6L74 - chains A and B of the 9 polymer chains in the assembly; structure by X-ray diffraction, 3.12 A resolution.

[Chain A (and B)]
Molecule: DNA-directed RNA polymerase subunit alpha
Source organism: Thermus thermophilus (strain HB8 / ATCC 27634 / DSM 579)
Notes: EC 2.7.7.6; chain B of this document is another copy of the same molecule, construct and numbering; everything in this record applies to it too
Reference sequence: Q5SHR6 (RPOA_THET8); numbering as in UniProt (aligned over 1-315)
Sequence (315 residues; row label = number of the first residue in the row):
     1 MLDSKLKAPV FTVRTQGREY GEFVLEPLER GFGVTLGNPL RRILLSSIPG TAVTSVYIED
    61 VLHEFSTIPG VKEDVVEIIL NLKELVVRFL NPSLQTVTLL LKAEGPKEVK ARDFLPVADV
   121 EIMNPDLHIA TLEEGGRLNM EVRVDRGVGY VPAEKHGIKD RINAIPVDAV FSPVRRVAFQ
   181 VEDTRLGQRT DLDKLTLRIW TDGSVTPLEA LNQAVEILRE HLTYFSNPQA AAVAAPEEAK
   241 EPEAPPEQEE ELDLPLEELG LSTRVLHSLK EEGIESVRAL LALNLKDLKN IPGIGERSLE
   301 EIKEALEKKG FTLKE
Disordered / not traced: 1-3, 235-315 (chain B: 1, 229-315)

[Chain A / chain B interface]
Pairs across the interface (60):
  A8(A) - Y224(B)  hydrophobic
  P9(A) - Y224(B)
  F11(A) - Y224(B)
  F11(A) - F225(B)
  F11(A) - S226(B)
  F11(A) - P228(B)
  V13(A) - P228(B)  hydrophobic
  L25(A) - Y224(B)
  L25(A) - F225(B)  hydrophobic
  L28(A) - H221(B)
  G31(A) - R42(B)  hydrogen bond (backbone-side chain)
  F32(A) - S47(B)
  F32(A) - I217(B)  hydrophobic
  F32(A) - H221(B)
  V34(A) - R42(B)
  T35(A) - P39(B)
  T35(A) - R42(B)  hydrogen bond
  T35(A) - I43(B)
  L36(A) - H221(B)
  P39(A) - T35(B)
  P39(A) - P39(B)  hydrophobic
  L40(A) - F225(B)  hydrophobic
  R42(A) - G31(B)  hydrogen bond (side chain-backbone)
  R42(A) - V34(B)
  R42(A) - T35(B)  hydrogen bond
  I43(A) - F32(B)  hydrophobic
  S47(A) - F32(B)
  T54(A) - L2(B)
  R146(A) - L2(B)
  V151(A) - L2(B)
  I158(A) - L2(B)  hydrophobic
  F171(A) - L2(B)  hydrophobic
  V215(A) - L222(B)
  I217(A) - F32(B)  hydrophobic
  L218(A) - L36(B)  hydrophobic
  L218(A) - L222(B)  hydrophobic
  R219(A) - R219(B)
  R219(A) - L222(B)
  H221(A) - L28(B)
  H221(A) - F32(B)
  L222(A) - V215(B)  hydrophobic
  L222(A) - L218(B)  hydrophobic
  L222(A) - R219(B)
  L222(A) - L222(B)  hydrophobic
  Y224(A) - P9(B)  hydrophobic
  Y224(A) - F11(B)
  F225(A) - F11(B)
  F225(A) - L25(B)  hydrophobic
  F225(A) - L40(B)  hydrophobic
  F225(A) - L211(B)  hydrophobic
  N227(A) - F11(B)
  P228(A) - F11(B)  hydrophobic
  P228(A) - V13(B)  hydrophobic
  Q229(A) - F11(B)  hydrogen bond (backbone-backbone)
  Q229(A) - T12(B)
  Q229(A) - V13(B)  hydrogen bond (backbone-backbone)
  A230(A) - V13(B)
  A231(A) - T12(B)
  A231(A) - V13(B)  hydrogen bond (backbone-backbone)
  A231(A) - R14(B)
Also at the interface, not in a pair above, chain A (39 interface residues in all): D145, H156, L211, N212, V233
Also at the interface, not in a pair above, chain B (32 interface residues in all): A8, S46, N227

[Overview]
Chain A and chain B form an interface of 39 and 32 residues respectively; the contacts include 7 hydrogen
bonds. Polar contacts include G31(A)-R42(B), T35(A)-R42(B) and Q229(A)-F11(B).
Chain A and chain B are both DNA-directed RNA polymerase subunit alpha (Thermus thermophilus (strain HB8 /
ATCC 27634 / DSM 579)); the structure, Thermus thermophilus initial transcription complex comprising sigma A
and 5'-triphosphate RNA of 2 nt, was determined by X-ray diffraction, deposited together with 6KQD, 6KQE,
6KQF, 6KQG, 6KQH, 6KQL and 6 further entries.
